Entry 7YX9 (X-ray diffraction, 1.76 A resolution); this record covers chains A and E of the 3 polymer chains in the assembly.

[Chain A]
Protein: HLA class II histocompatibility antigen, DR alpha chain
From: Homo sapiens
UniProt: P01903 (DRA_HUMAN); residues 1-191 here correspond to UniProt positions 26-216 (UniProt number = residue number + 25)
Sequence (192 residues; row label = number of the first residue in the row):
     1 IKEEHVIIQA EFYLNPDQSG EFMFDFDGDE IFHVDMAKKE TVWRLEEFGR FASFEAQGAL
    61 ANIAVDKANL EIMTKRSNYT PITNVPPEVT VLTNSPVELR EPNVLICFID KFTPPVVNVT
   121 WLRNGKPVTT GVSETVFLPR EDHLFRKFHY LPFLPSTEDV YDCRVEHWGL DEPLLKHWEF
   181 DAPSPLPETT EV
Not modelled in the structure: 1-2, 182-192
Sequence notes: expression tag (192)
Disulfides: Cys107-Cys163
UniProt features mapped onto this chain:
  - region: Glu179 to Glu191 (Connecting peptide)
  - site: Gln9 (Self- and pathogen-derived peptide antigen), Gly49 (Self-peptide antigen), Phe51 (Self- and pathogen-derived peptide antigen), Ala52 (Self-peptide antigen), Ser53 (Self- and pathogen-derived peptide antigen), Glu55 (Pathogen-derived peptide antigen), Asn62 (Self- and pathogen-derived peptide antigen), Asn69 (Pathogen-derived peptide antigen), Arg76 (Self- and pathogen-derived peptide antigen)
  - glycosylation (N-linked (GlcNAc...) asparagine): Asn78, Asn118
What the authors report for this chain:
  - mutagenesis - N62A, N69A, R76A: decreased stability in response to thermal stability

[Chain E]
Protein: Clip 103-107
From: Homo sapiens
Sequence (15 residues; each row starts with the number of its first residue):
     1 PVSKMRMATP LLMQA

[Interface between chain A and chain E]
Residue-residue contacts (33):
  Gln9(A) with Met7(E); Ala8(E), hydrogen bond (side chain-backbone)
  Phe24(A) with Met5(E), hydrophobic; Arg6(E)
  Phe32(A) with Met5(E), hydrophobic
  Trp43(A) with Met5(E), hydrophobic
  Arg50(A) with Val2(E)
  Phe51(A) with Val2(E); Ser3(E), hydrogen bond (backbone-backbone)
  Ala52(A) with Val2(E); Ser3(E)
  Ser53(A) with Val2(E); Ser3(E), hydrogen bond (backbone-backbone); Lys4(E), hydrogen bond; Met5(E), hydrogen bond (backbone-backbone)
  Phe54(A) with Met5(E); Met7(E), hydrophobic
  Gly58(A) with Met7(E)
  Ala59(A) with Met7(E)
  Asn62(A) with Met7(E); Ala8(E), hydrogen bond (side chain-backbone); Thr9(E); Pro10(E)
  Val65(A) with Pro10(E), hydrophobic; Leu12(E), hydrophobic
  Asp66(A) with Pro10(E)
  Asn69(A) with Leu11(E), hydrogen bond (side chain-backbone); Leu12(E); Met13(E), hydrogen bond (side chain-backbone)
  Ile72(A) with Met13(E); Gln14(E); Ala15(E), hydrophobic
  Met73(A) with Met13(E), hydrophobic
Interface residues without a listed pair, chain A (22 interface residues in all): Glu11, Phe22, Gly49, Ala68, Arg76

[Summary]
22 residues of chain A and 14 residues of chain E are in contact, with 8 hydrogen bonds. Among the polar pairs
are Gln9(A)-Ala8(E), Ser53(A)-Lys4(E) and Asn62(A)-Ala8(E). From the paper: N62A, N69A and R76A of chain A
reduce stability in response to thermal stability.
Chain A is HLA class II histocompatibility antigen, DR alpha chain and chain E is Clip 103-107, both from Homo
sapiens; the structure, MHC-II dynamics are maintained in HLA-DR allotypes to ensure catalyzed peptide
exchange, was determined by X-ray diffraction together with 7Z0Q and 7YXB from the same study.
